PDB entry 6H5N | X-ray diffraction, 3.23 A resolution | chains A and B of the 3 polymer chains in the assembly

== Chain A ==
Name: Gametocyte surface protein P45/48
Organism: Plasmodium falciparum
UniProt: Q8I6T1 (P4548_PLAF7); residues 293-428 here = UniProt positions 293-428
Amino-acid sequence (136 residues; numbered 293 to 428; the number before each row is that of its first residue):
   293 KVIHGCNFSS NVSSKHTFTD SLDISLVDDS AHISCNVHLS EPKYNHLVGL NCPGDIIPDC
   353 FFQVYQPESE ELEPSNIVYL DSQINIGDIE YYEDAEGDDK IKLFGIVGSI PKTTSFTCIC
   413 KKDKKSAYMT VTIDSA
Disordered / not traced: 293, 360-365, 428
Cystine bridges: C298-C327, C344-C412, C352-C410
Swiss-Prot annotation at these positions:
  - lipidation: D426 (GPI-anchor amidated aspartate)
  - glycosylation (N-linked (GlcNAc...) asparagine): N299, N303

== Chain B ==
Name: Antibody 85RF45.1 light chain
Organism: Rattus norvegicus
Notes: antibody fragment or engineered binder
Amino-acid sequence (212 residues; row label = number of the first residue in the row):
     1 QFVLSQPNSV STNLGSTVKL SCKRSTGNIG SNYVSWYQHH EGRSPTTMIY RDDQRPDGVP
    61 DRFSGSIDRS SNSALLTIDN VQTEDEAAYF CHSYSTGMYI FGGGTKLTVL GQPKSTPTLT
   121 MFPPSPEELQ ENKATLVCLI SNFSPSGVTV AWKANGTPIT QGVDTSNPTK EDNKYMASSF
   181 LHLTSDQWRS HNSFTCQVTH EGNTVEKSLS PA
Cystine bridges: C22-C91, C138-C196

== Chain A / chain B interface ==
Pairs across the interface (11):
  P345(A) - T96(B)
  G346(A) - T96(B)
  D347(A) - Y94(B)  hydrogen bond
  D415(A) - S31(B)
  D415(A) - N32(B)  hydrogen bond
  D415(A) - T96(B)
  K416(A) - G30(B)  hydrogen bond (side chain-backbone)
  K416(A) - S31(B)
  K416(A) - N32(B)
  K416(A) - Y33(B)
  K416(A) - D52(B)  salt bridge
Other interface residues (no listed pair), chain A (6 interface residues in all): K414
Interface features reported in the paper:
  - epitope / paratope residues, chain A: K416(A)

== Overview ==
6 residues of chain A and 7 residues of chain B are in contact, with 3 hydrogen bonds and 1 salt bridge. Polar
pairs include K416(A)-D52(B), D347(A)-Y94(B) and D415(A)-N32(B). From the paper: the epitope/paratope residue
K416(A).
Chain A is Gametocyte surface protein P45/48 (Plasmodium falciparum) and chain B is Antibody 85RF45.1 light
chain (Rattus norvegicus); the structure, Plasmodium falciparum Pfs48/45 C-terminal domain bound to monoclonal
antibody 85RF45.1, was determined by X-ray diffraction.
